Entry 9H9R (electron microscopy, 8.20 A resolution (very low resolution: no residue pairs are listed; an interface is given only as per-side residue counts)); this record covers chains A and B of the 42 polymer chains in the assembly.

== Chain A (and B) ==
Protein: Tubulin gamma chain
Source organism: Candida albicans
Notes: chain B of this document is another copy of the same molecule, construct and numbering; everything in this record applies to it too
UniProt: A0A8H6F519 (A0A8H6F519_CANAX); numbering as in UniProt (aligned over 1-498)
Amino-acid sequence (498 residues; numbered 1 to 498; the number before each row is that of its first residue):
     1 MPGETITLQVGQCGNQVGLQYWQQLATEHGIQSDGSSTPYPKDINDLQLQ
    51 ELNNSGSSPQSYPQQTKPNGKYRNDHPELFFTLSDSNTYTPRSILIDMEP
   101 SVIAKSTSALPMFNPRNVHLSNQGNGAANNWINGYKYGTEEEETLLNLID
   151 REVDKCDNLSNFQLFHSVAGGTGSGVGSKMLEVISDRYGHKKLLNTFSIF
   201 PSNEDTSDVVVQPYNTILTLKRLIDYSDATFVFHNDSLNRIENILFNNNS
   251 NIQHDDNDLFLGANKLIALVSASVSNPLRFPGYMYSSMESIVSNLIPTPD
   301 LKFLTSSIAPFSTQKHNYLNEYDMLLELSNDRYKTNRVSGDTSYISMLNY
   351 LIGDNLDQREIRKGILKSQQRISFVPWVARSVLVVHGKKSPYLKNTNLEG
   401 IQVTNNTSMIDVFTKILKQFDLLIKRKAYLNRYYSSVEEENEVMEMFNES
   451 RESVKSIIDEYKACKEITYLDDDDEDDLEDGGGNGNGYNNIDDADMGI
Unresolved in the structure: 1-2, 40-72, 121-130, 203-210, 244-261, 339, 474-498 (chain B: 1-2, 53-69, 122-128, 203-208, 245-261, 426-439, 468-498)

== How chain A and chain B interact ==
At this resolution (8 A) residue pairs are not listed: 14 residues of chain A and 15 of chain B lie at the interface.

== Summary ==
14 residues of chain A and 15 residues of chain B are in contact.
Both chains are Tubulin gamma chain (Candida albicans). Entry 9H9R (Full gamma-tubulin ring complex composed
of the Candida albicans gamma-tubulin small complex in complex with Spc72 ...) was determined by electron
microscopy, deposited together with 9H9P and 9H9Q.
